Entry 2Q3D (X-ray diffraction, 2.20 A resolution); this record covers chain A.

Chain A:
Molecule: Cysteine synthase A
Source organism: Mycobacterium tuberculosis
Notes: EC 2.5.1.47
UniProtKB: P0A534 (CYSK_MYCTU); residue numbers follow UniProt; this construct covers 1-310
Sequence (313 residues; row label = number of the first residue in the row; numbers below 1 keep their minus sign (Gly-2 is residue -2)):
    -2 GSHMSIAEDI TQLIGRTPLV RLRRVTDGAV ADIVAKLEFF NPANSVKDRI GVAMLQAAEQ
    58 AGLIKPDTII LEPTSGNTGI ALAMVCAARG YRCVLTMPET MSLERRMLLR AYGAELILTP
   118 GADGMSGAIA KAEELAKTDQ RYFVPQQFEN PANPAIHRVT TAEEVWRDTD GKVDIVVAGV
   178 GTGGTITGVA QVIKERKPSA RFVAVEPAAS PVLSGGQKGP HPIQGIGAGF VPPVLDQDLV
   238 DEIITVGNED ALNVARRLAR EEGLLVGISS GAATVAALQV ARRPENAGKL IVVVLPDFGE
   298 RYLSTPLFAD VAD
Not modelled in the structure: -2 to 0, 307-310
Sequence notes: cloning artifact (-2 to 0)
Residues lining bound ligands: pyridoxyl-alanine-5-phosphate (PDA; 2-[(3-hydroxy-2-methyl-5-phosphonooxymethyl-pyridin-4-ylmethyl)-amino]-propionic acid): Lys44, Thr71, Ser72, Gly73, Asn74, Thr75, Gln144, Phe145, Gly176, Val177, Gly178, Thr179, Gly180, Gly181, Thr182, Gln221, Gly222, Ile223, Ser266, Pro293, Asp294, Tyr299
What the authors report for this chain:
  - conformationally variable residues (loop rearrangement): Thr71 to Thr75, Met94 to Glu101, Pro117 to Gly124
  - binding site for pyridoxyl-alanine-5-phosphate: Lys44, Thr71, Ser72, Asn74, Thr75, Gln144
  - catalytic residues: Lys44

Summary:
Chain A binds pyridoxyl-alanine-5-phosphate. From the paper: the catalytic residue Lys44; a binding site for
pyridoxyl-alanine-5-phosphate at Lys44, Thr71 and Ser72 among others.
Chain A is Cysteine synthase A (Mycobacterium tuberculosis); the structure, 2.2 A Resolution Crystal Structure
of O-Acetylserine Sulfhydrylase (OASS) From MYCOBACTERIUM TUBERCULOSIS in Complex with the ..., was determined
by X-ray diffraction together with 2Q3C from the same study.
